PDB entry 8RC9 | X-ray diffraction, 2.06 A resolution | chains A and B

Chain A:
Protein: Formate dehydrogenase, alpha subunit, selenocysteine-containing
Organism: Desulfovibrio vulgaris str. Hildenborough
Notes: EC 1.2.1.2
UniProt: Q72EJ1 (Q72EJ1_DESVH); numbering as in UniProt (aligned over 1-1005)
Sequence (1013 residues; row label = number of the first residue in the row):
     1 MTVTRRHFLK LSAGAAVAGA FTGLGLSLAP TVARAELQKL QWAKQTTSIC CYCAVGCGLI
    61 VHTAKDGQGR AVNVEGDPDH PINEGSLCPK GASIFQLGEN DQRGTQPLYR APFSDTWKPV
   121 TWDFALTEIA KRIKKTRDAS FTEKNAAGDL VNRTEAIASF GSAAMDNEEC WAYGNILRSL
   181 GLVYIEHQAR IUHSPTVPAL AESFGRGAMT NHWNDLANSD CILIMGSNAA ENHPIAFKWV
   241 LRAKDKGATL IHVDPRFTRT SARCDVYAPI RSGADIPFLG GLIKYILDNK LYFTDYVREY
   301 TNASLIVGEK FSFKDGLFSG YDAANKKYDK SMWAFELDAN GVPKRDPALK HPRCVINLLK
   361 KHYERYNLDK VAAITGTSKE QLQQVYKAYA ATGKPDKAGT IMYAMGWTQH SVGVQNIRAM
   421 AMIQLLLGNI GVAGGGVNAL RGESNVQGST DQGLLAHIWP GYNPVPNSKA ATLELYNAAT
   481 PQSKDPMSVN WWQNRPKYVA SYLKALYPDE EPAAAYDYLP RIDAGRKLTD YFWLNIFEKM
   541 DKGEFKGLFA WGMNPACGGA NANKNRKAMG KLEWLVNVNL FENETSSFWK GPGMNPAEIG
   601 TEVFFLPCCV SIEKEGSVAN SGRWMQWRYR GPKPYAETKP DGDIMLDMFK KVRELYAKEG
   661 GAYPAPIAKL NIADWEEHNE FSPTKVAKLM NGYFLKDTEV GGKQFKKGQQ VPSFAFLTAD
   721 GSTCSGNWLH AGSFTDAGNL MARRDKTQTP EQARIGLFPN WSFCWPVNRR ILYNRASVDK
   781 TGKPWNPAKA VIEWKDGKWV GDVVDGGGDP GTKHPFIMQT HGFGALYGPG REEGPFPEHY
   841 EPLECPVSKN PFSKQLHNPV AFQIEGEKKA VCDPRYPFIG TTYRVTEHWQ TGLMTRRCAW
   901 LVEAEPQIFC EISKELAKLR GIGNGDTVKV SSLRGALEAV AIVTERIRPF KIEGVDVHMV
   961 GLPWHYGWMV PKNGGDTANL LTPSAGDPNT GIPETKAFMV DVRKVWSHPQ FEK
Unresolved in the structure: 1-35, 862-868, 986, 1010-1013
Differences from the reference sequence: expression tag (1006-1013)
Modified residues: Sec-192 (selenocysteine)
Disulfides: Cys-845/Cys-872
Metal / ion sites: 4Fe-4S cluster Fe: Cys-50, Cys-53, Cys-57, Cys-88
Small-molecule neighbours:
  - hydrosulfuric acid (H2S): Gln-188, Gly-442, Glu-443, Val-446
  - molybdopterin guanosine dinucleotide (MGD; 2-amino-5,6-dimercapto-7-methyl-3,7,8a,9-tetrahydro-8-oxa-1,3,9,10-tetraaza-anthracen-4-one guanosine dinucleotide), molecule 1: Cys-53, Lys-90, Sec-192, Met-225, Gly-226, Ser-227, Asn-228, Glu-231, Asn-232, His-233, Val-253, Asp-254, Pro-255, Arg-256, Thr-258, Ile-270, Ser-272, Gly-273, Asp-275, Ala-404, Met-405, Gly-406, Trp-407, Gly-442, Thr-882, Tyr-883, Arg-884, Val-885, Thr-886, His-888, Trp-889, Gln-890, Trp-964, His-965, Lys-996
  - molybdopterin guanosine dinucleotide (MGD), molecule 2: Ser-162, Ala-164, Met-165, Gln-188, Ile-191, Met-405, Glu-443, Trp-533, Trp-551, Gly-552, Met-553, Asn-554, Pro-555, Gly-558, Val-578, Asn-579, Leu-580, Cys-608, Cys-609, Lys-614, Asp-641, Thr-882, Arg-884, Trp-889, Gln-890, Thr-891, Gly-892, Leu-893, Met-894, Trp-964, Asn-979, Thr-982, Thr-995, Lys-996
  - oxygen molecule (OXY): Gln-188, Ile-191, Sec-192, Met-405
  - 4Fe-4S cluster (SF4): Cys-50, Tyr-52, Cys-53, Val-55, Gly-56, Cys-57, Leu-87, Cys-88, Lys-90, Gly-91, His-233, Pro-234, Ile-235
What the authors report for this chain:
  - conformationally variable residues (helix shift, side-chain flip): Phe-160, Ile-191 to Pro-198, Trp-533, Phe-537
  - mutagenesis - C872A: increased catalytic activity
  - allosteric site: Cys-845, Cys-872 (citing earlier work)

Chain B:
Protein: Formate dehydrogenase, beta subunit, putative
Organism: Desulfovibrio vulgaris str. Hildenborough
UniProt: Q72EJ0 (Q72EJ0_DESVH); numbering as in UniProt (aligned over 2-215)
Sequence (214 residues; each row starts with the number of its first residue):
     2 GKMFFVDLSR CTACRGCQIA CKQWKNLPAE ETRNTGSHQN PPDLSYVTLK TVRFTEKSRK
    62 GPGIDWLFFP EQCRHCVEPP CKGQADVDLE GAVVKDETTG AVLFTELTAK VDGESVRSAC
   122 PYDIPRIDPV TKRLSKCDMC NDRVQNGLLP ACVKTCPTGT MNFGDEQEML ALAEKRLAEV
   182 KKTYPGAVLG DPNDVRVVYL FTRDPKDFYE HAVA
Metal / ion sites: 4Fe-4S cluster Fe site 1: Cys-12, Cys-15, Cys-18, Cys-157; 4Fe-4S cluster Fe site 2: Cys-22, Cys-138, Cys-141, Cys-153; 4Fe-4S cluster Fe site 3: Cys-74, Cys-77, Cys-82, Cys-121
Small-molecule neighbours:
  - 4Fe-4S cluster (SF4), molecule 1: Phe-5, Cys-22, Lys-26, Leu-50, Lys-51, Gln-73, Cys-138, Asp-139, Met-140, Cys-141, Pro-151, Ala-152, Cys-153
  - 4Fe-4S cluster (SF4), molecule 2: Cys-12, Thr-13, Ala-14, Cys-15, Arg-16, Gly-17, Cys-18, Val-53, Pro-71, Thr-156, Cys-157, Pro-158, Thr-159, Thr-161, Met-162
  - 4Fe-4S cluster (SF4), molecule 3: Cys-74, Arg-75, His-76, Cys-77, Pro-80, Pro-81, Cys-82, Val-103, Phe-105, Cys-121, Pro-122, Tyr-123, Ile-125, Pro-126, Lys-137

Interface between chain A and chain B:
Residue-residue contacts - 101 pairs, chain A then chain B:
  Glu-36(A) / Asn-147(B)  hydrogen bond (backbone-side chain)
  Leu-37(A) / Asp-143(B)
  Leu-37(A) / Arg-144(B)
  Leu-37(A) / Asn-147(B)
  Leu-37(A) / Leu-149(B)  hydrophobic
  Lys-39(A) / Gln-24(B)  hydrogen bond (side chain-backbone)
  Lys-39(A) / Trp-25(B)  hydrogen bond (side chain-backbone)
  Lys-39(A) / Asn-27(B)  hydrogen bond
  Ile-60(A) / Lys-155(B)
  Asn-73(A) / Gln-24(B)  hydrogen bond
  Asn-73(A) / Trp-25(B)
  Val-74(A) / Gln-24(B)  hydrogen bond (backbone-side chain)
  Glu-75(A) / Trp-25(B)
  Glu-75(A) / Arg-144(B)  salt bridge
  Glu-75(A) / Lys-155(B)  salt bridge
  Gly-76(A) / Lys-155(B)  hydrogen bond (backbone-side chain)
  Pro-78(A) / Lys-155(B)
  Gly-85(A) / Lys-155(B)
  Ser-86(A) / Lys-155(B)
  Ser-86(A) / Thr-156(B)
  Ser-86(A) / Cys-157(B)  hydrogen bond (side chain-backbone)
  Ser-86(A) / Pro-158(B)
  Leu-87(A) / Gly-17(B)
  Leu-87(A) / Thr-156(B)  hydrogen bond (backbone-side chain)
  Cys-88(A) / Gly-17(B)
  Pro-89(A) / Cys-15(B)
  Pro-89(A) / Arg-16(B)
  Pro-89(A) / Gly-17(B)
  Pro-89(A) / Ile-20(B)
  Ala-92(A) / Ile-20(B)  hydrophobic
  Ala-92(A) / Gln-24(B)
  Ser-93(A) / Ile-20(B)
  Phe-95(A) / Gln-24(B)
  Phe-95(A) / Asn-27(B)
  Ala-230(A) / Thr-13(B)
  Ile-235(A) / Pro-158(B)  hydrophobic
  Phe-237(A) / Thr-13(B)
  Lys-238(A) / Pro-158(B)
  Leu-241(A) / Arg-11(B)
  Leu-241(A) / Thr-159(B)
  Asp-245(A) / Arg-11(B)  salt bridge
  Phe-257(A) / Arg-60(B)
  Phe-257(A) / Gly-64(B)
  Phe-257(A) / Ile-65(B)
  Thr-258(A) / Trp-67(B)
  Arg-259(A) / Thr-13(B)
  Arg-259(A) / Ala-14(B)  hydrogen bond (side chain-backbone)
  Arg-259(A) / Trp-67(B)
  Ala-262(A) / Phe-69(B)  hydrophobic
  Ala-262(A) / Tyr-185(B)
  Arg-263(A) / Leu-9(B)
  Arg-263(A) / Ser-10(B)  hydrogen bond (side chain-backbone)
  Arg-263(A) / Arg-11(B)
  Arg-263(A) / Cys-12(B)  hydrogen bond (side chain-backbone)
  Arg-263(A) / Phe-69(B)
  Arg-263(A) / Tyr-185(B)  hydrogen bond
  Pro-269(A) / Pro-63(B)
  Gln-381(A) / Pro-63(B)
  Thr-886(A) / Cys-15(B)
  Glu-887(A) / Arg-16(B)  salt bridge
  Ala-899(A) / Ala-30(B)
  Trp-900(A) / Ile-20(B)  hydrophobic
  Trp-900(A) / Lys-23(B)
  Trp-900(A) / Gln-24(B)
  Trp-900(A) / Leu-28(B)  hydrogen bond (side chain-backbone)
  Leu-901(A) / Ile-20(B)  hydrophobic
  Val-902(A) / Thr-33(B)
  Glu-903(A) / Lys-23(B)  salt bridge
  Glu-903(A) / Ala-30(B)
  Glu-903(A) / Glu-31(B)  hydrogen bond (side chain-backbone)
  Glu-903(A) / Thr-33(B)  hydrogen bond (backbone-side chain)
  Glu-903(A) / Asn-41(B)
  Glu-903(A) / Pro-42(B)
  Glu-903(A) / Thr-49(B)
  Ala-904(A) / Arg-16(B)  hydrogen bond (backbone-side chain)
  Ala-904(A) / His-39(B)
  Ala-904(A) / Asn-41(B)
  Glu-905(A) / Arg-16(B)  salt bridge
  Glu-905(A) / His-39(B)  salt bridge
  Pro-906(A) / Thr-33(B)
  Pro-906(A) / Arg-34(B)
  Pro-906(A) / Asn-35(B)
  Pro-906(A) / Asn-41(B)
  Gln-907(A) / Arg-34(B)
  Gln-907(A) / Asn-35(B)  hydrogen bond (side chain-backbone)
  Phe-909(A) / His-39(B)
  Glu-911(A) / His-39(B)  salt bridge
  Asn-924(A) / Gly-37(B)  hydrogen bond (side chain-backbone)
  Gly-925(A) / Thr-36(B)
  Gly-925(A) / Gly-37(B)
  Val-940(A) / Asn-35(B)
  Val-940(A) / Gly-37(B)
  Ala-941(A) / Gly-37(B)
  Ile-942(A) / Gly-37(B)
  Thr-944(A) / Glu-57(B)  hydrogen bond
  Glu-945(A) / Ser-59(B)  hydrogen bond
  Glu-945(A) / Ile-65(B)
  Arg-946(A) / His-39(B)
  Arg-946(A) / Glu-57(B)  salt bridge
  Arg-946(A) / Ile-65(B)
  Arg-946(A) / Trp-67(B)
Other interface residues (no listed pair), chain A (57 interface residues in all): Leu-40, Pro-234, Arg-242, Lys-244, Tyr-267, Val-885
Other interface residues (no listed pair), chain B (50 interface residues in all): Gln-19, Ala-21, Pro-29, Ser-38, Phe-55, Thr-184

In short:
Chain A and chain B form an interface of 57 and 50 residues respectively, with 21 hydrogen bonds and 9 salt
bridges. Polar contacts include Glu-75(A)/Arg-144(B), Glu-75(A)/Lys-155(B) and Asp-245(A)/Arg-11(B). From the
paper: C872A of chain A increases catalytic activity; an allosteric site at Cys-845(A) and Cys-872(A).
Chain A is Formate dehydrogenase, alpha subunit, selenocysteine-containing and chain B is Formate
dehydrogenase, beta subunit, putative, both from Desulfovibrio vulgaris str. Hildenborough; the structure,
W-formate dehydrogenase from Desulfovibrio vulgaris - Co-crystallized with Formate and Exposed to air for 2 h,
was determined by X-ray diffraction together with 8RC8, 8RCA, 8RCB and 8RCC from the same study.
